Entry 5LQZ (electron microscopy, 7.00 A resolution (low resolution: residue-level contacts below are approximate; hydrogen-bond / salt-bridge calls are withheld)); this record covers chains O and P of the 30 polymer chains in the assembly.

== Chain O (and P) ==
Name: ATP synthase subunit c
Source organism: Ogataea angusta
Notes: chain P of this document is another copy of the same molecule, construct and numbering; everything in this record applies to it too
Sequence (76 residues; row label = number of the first residue in the row):
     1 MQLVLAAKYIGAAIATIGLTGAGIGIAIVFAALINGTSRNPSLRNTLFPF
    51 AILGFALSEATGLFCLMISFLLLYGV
Unresolved in the structure: 74-76 (chain P: 75-76)

== Chain O / chain P interface ==
Contacting residue pairs (10):
  G11(O) - A13(P)
  I14(O) - A13(P)
  G21(O) - T20(P)
  G21(O) - G23(P)
  G21(O) - I24(P)
  G25(O) - A27(P)
  A32(O) - A31(P)
  S58(O) - G23(P)
  T61(O) - G23(P)
  I68(O) - A12(P)
Other interface residues (no listed pair), chain O (15 interface residues in all): A7, A15, I17, G18, I28, G54, L57
Other interface residues (no listed pair), chain P (14 interface residues in all): A6, Y9, T16, I17, L19, I26, F30

== Overview ==
15 residues of chain O face 14 of chain P across their interface.
Chain O and chain P are both ATP synthase subunit c (Ogataea angusta); the structure, Structure of F-ATPase
from Pichia angusta, state1, was determined by electron microscopy together with 5LQX and 5LQY from the same
study.
